PDB entry 6ZO2 | X-ray diffraction, 1.65 A resolution | chains AAA and BBB of the 3 polymer chains in the assembly

[Chain AAA]
Protein: Urease subunit gamma
From: Sporosarcina pasteurii
Notes: EC 3.5.1.5
Reference sequence: A0A0H3YGY5 (A0A0H3YGY5_SPOPA); numbering as in UniProt (aligned over 1-100)
Sequence (100 residues; each row starts with the number of its first residue):
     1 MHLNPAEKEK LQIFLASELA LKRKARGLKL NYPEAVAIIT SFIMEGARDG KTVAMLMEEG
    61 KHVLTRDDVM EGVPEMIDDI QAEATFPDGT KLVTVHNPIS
Modified residues: Met1 (N-carboxymethionine; CXM)

[Chain BBB]
Protein: Urease subunit beta
From: Sporosarcina pasteurii
Notes: EC 3.5.1.5
Reference sequence: P41021 (URE2_SPOPA); residues 5-126 here = UniProt positions 5-126
Sequence (122 residues; numbered 5 to 126; the number before each row is that of its first residue):
     5 NYIVPGEYRV AEGEIEINAG REKTTIRVSN TGDRPIQVGS HIHFVEVNKE LLFDRAEGIG
    65 RRLNIPSGTA ARFEPGEEME VELTELGGNR EVFGISDLTN GSVDNKELIL QRAKELGYKG
   125 VE

[Chain AAA / chain BBB interface]
Pairs across the interface (11; chain AAA residue first):
  Arg66(AAA) with Tyr6(BBB), hydrogen bond
  Glu71(AAA) with Asn5(BBB); Tyr6(BBB); Ile7(BBB), hydrogen bond (side chain-backbone)
  Gly72(AAA) with Tyr6(BBB), hydrogen bond (backbone-side chain); Ile7(BBB); Pro9(BBB)
  Pro74(AAA) with Tyr6(BBB)
  Glu75(AAA) with Tyr6(BBB), hydrogen bond; Val8(BBB)
  Met76(AAA) with Pro9(BBB), hydrophobic

[In short]
Chain AAA and chain BBB form an interface of 6 and 5 residues respectively; the contacts include 4 hydrogen
bonds. Among the polar pairs are Arg66(AAA)-Tyr6(BBB), Glu71(AAA)-Ile7(BBB) and Gly72(AAA)-Tyr6(BBB).
Here chain AAA is Urease subunit gamma and chain BBB is Urease subunit beta, both from Sporosarcina pasteurii.
Entry 6ZO2 (1.65 A resolution 4,5-dimethylcatechol (4,5-dimethylbenzene-1,2-diol) inhibited Sporosarcina
pasteurii urease) was determined by X-ray diffraction (same publication as 6ZNY, 6ZNZ, 6ZO0, 6ZO1 and 6ZO3).
